PDB entry 6QCM | electron microscopy, 4.21 A resolution (low resolution: residue-level contacts below are approximate; hydrogen-bond / salt-bridge calls are withheld) | chains E and VB of the 60 polymer chains in the assembly

# Chain E
Name: RsbR protein
Organism: Listeria monocytogenes EGD-e
UniProt: Q8Y8K9 (Q8Y8K9_LISMO); numbering as in UniProt (aligned over 147-275)
Amino-acid sequence (129 residues; each row starts with the number of its first residue):
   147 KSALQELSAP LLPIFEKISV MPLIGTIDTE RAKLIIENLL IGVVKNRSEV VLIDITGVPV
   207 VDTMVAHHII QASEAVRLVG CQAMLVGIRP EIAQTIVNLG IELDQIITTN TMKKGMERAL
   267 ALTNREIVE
Unresolved in the structure: 238-250
What the authors report for this chain:
  - post-translational modification sites: Thr175, Thr209 (citing earlier work)
  - conformationally variable residues (order/disorder transition): Glu237 to Asp250
  - mutagenesis - T175A/T209A, Q217L/E220L/T254A/R264L: abolished growth

# Chain VB
Name: RsbR protein
Organism: Listeria monocytogenes EGD-e
UniProt: Q8Y8K9 (Q8Y8K9_LISMO); numbering as in UniProt (aligned over 148-275)
Amino-acid sequence (128 residues; each row starts with the number of its first residue):
   148 SALQELSAPL LPIFEKISVM PLIGTIDTER AKLIIENLLI GVVKNRSEVV LIDITGVPVV
   208 DTMVAHHIIQ ASEAVRLVGC QAMLVGIRPE IAQTIVNLGI ELDQIITTNT MKKGMERALA
   268 LTNREIVE
Unresolved in the structure: 238-250

# How chain E and chain VB interact
Residue-residue contacts (19; chain E residue first):
  Leu180(E) - Ala229(VB)
  Ile181(E) - Met230(VB)
  Glu183(E) - Asn256(VB)
  Asn184(E) - Gln228(VB)
  Asn184(E) - Ala229(VB)
  Ile187(E) - Asn256(VB)
  Ile187(E) - Lys260(VB)
  Val189(E) - Lys260(VB)
  His213(E) - Gln251(VB)
  His214(E) - Val232(VB)
  His214(E) - Gly233(VB)
  His214(E) - Arg235(VB)
  Ile216(E) - Thr254(VB)
  Gln217(E) - Val232(VB)
  Gln217(E) - Arg235(VB)
  Gln217(E) - Thr254(VB)
  Ala218(E) - Thr255(VB)
  Ala218(E) - Asn256(VB)
  Ser219(E) - Asn256(VB)
Interface residues without a listed pair, chain E (14 interface residues in all): Glu176, Arg177
Interface residues without a listed pair, chain VB (13 interface residues in all): Cys227, Ile234

# In short
Chain E and chain VB form an interface of 14 and 13 residues respectively. The paper reports that T175A/T209A
and Q217L/E220L/T254A/R264L of chain E abolish growth; modification sites Thr175(E) and Thr209(E).
Chain E is RsbR protein and chain VB is RsbR protein, both from Listeria monocytogenes EGD-e; the structure,
Cryo em structure of the Listeria stressosome, was determined by electron microscopy.
